8RKH - chains A and B; structure by X-ray diffraction, 1.90 A resolution.

# Chain A (and B)
Molecule: Zona pellucida sperm-binding protein 2
Source organism: Mus musculus
Notes: chain B of this document is another copy of the same molecule, construct and numbering; everything in this record applies to it too
UniProt: P20239 (ZP2_MOUSE); numbering as in UniProt (aligned over 135-360)
Chain sequence (237 residues; numbered 132 to 368; the number before each row is that of its first residue):
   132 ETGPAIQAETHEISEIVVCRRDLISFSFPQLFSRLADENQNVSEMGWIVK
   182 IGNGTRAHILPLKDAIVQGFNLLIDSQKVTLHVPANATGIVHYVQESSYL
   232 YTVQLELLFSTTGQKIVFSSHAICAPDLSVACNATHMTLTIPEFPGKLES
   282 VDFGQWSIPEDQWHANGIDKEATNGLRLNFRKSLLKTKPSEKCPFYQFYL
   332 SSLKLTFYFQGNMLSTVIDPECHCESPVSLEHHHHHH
Not modelled in the structure: 132-144, 304-305, 366-368 (chain B: 132-142, 362-368)
Construct notes: expression tag (132-134, 361-368)
Disulfides: Cys150-Cys255, Cys263-Cys353, Cys324-Cys355
Glycans and other covalent adducts: N-acetylglucosamine (NAG) linked to Asn172, Asn184, Asn217, Asn264

# How chain A and chain B interact
Contacting residue pairs (36; chain A residue first):
  Pro160(A) - Gln245(B)  hydrogen bond (backbone-side chain)
  Gln161(A) - Arg165(B)  hydrogen bond (backbone-side chain)
  Leu162(A) - Arg165(B)  hydrogen bond (backbone-side chain)
  Phe163(A) - Ser164(B)
  Phe163(A) - Arg165(B)  hydrogen bond (backbone-backbone)
  Phe163(A) - Leu166(B)  hydrophobic
  Phe163(A) - Asn170(B)
  Phe163(A) - Met176(B)  hydrophobic
  Phe163(A) - Phe240(B)  hydrophobic
  Phe163(A) - Thr242(B)
  Phe163(A) - Ile247(B)
  Ser164(A) - Phe163(B)
  Ser164(A) - Arg165(B)  hydrogen bond (backbone-side chain)
  Arg165(A) - Phe163(B)  hydrogen bond (backbone-backbone)
  Arg165(A) - Arg165(B)
  Leu166(A) - Phe163(B)
  Gln171(A) - Leu162(B)  hydrogen bond (side chain-backbone)
  Gly244(A) - Phe249(B)
  Gly244(A) - Ser250(B)  hydrogen bond (backbone-backbone)
  Gln245(A) - Phe159(B)
  Gln245(A) - Pro160(B)  hydrogen bond (side chain-backbone)
  Gln245(A) - Leu162(B)
  Gln245(A) - Val248(B)
  Gln245(A) - Phe249(B)
  Lys246(A) - Phe163(B)
  Lys246(A) - Lys246(B)
  Lys246(A) - Ile247(B)
  Lys246(A) - Val248(B)  hydrogen bond (backbone-backbone)
  Ile247(A) - Phe163(B)  hydrophobic
  Ile247(A) - Lys246(B)
  Val248(A) - Gly244(B)
  Val248(A) - Gln245(B)
  Val248(A) - Lys246(B)  hydrogen bond (backbone-backbone)
  Phe249(A) - Gly244(B)
  Phe249(A) - Gln245(B)
  Ser250(A) - Gly244(B)  hydrogen bond (backbone-backbone)
Other interface residues (no listed pair), chain A (21 interface residues in all): Ser145, Phe159, Glu237, Phe240, Thr242, Thr243
Other interface residues (no listed pair), chain B (21 interface residues in all): Glu143, Gln161, Thr243

# Overview
The chain A/chain B interface involves 21 residues from each chain, with 12 hydrogen bonds. Among the polar
pairs are Pro160(A)-Gln245(B), Gln161(A)-Arg165(B) and Leu162(A)-Arg165(B). Covalently linked
N-acetylglucosamine: at Asn172(A), Asn184(A), Asn217(A) and Asn264(A).
Chain A and chain B are both Zona pellucida sperm-binding protein 2 (Mus musculus); the structure, Crystal
structure of the ZP-N2 and ZP-N3 domains of mouse ZP2 (mZP2-N2N3), was determined by X-ray diffraction (same
publication as 8BQU, 8RKF, 8RKG and 8RKI).
